Entry 8XFS (electron microscopy, 3.20 A resolution); this record covers chains A and F of the 6 polymer chains in the assembly.

== Chain A ==
Protein: Leucine-rich repeat-containing G-protein coupled receptor 4
Source organism: Homo sapiens
Reference sequence: Q9BXB1 (LGR4_HUMAN); numbering as in UniProt (aligned over 31-821)
Sequence (791 residues; numbered 31 to 821; the number before each row is that of its first residue):
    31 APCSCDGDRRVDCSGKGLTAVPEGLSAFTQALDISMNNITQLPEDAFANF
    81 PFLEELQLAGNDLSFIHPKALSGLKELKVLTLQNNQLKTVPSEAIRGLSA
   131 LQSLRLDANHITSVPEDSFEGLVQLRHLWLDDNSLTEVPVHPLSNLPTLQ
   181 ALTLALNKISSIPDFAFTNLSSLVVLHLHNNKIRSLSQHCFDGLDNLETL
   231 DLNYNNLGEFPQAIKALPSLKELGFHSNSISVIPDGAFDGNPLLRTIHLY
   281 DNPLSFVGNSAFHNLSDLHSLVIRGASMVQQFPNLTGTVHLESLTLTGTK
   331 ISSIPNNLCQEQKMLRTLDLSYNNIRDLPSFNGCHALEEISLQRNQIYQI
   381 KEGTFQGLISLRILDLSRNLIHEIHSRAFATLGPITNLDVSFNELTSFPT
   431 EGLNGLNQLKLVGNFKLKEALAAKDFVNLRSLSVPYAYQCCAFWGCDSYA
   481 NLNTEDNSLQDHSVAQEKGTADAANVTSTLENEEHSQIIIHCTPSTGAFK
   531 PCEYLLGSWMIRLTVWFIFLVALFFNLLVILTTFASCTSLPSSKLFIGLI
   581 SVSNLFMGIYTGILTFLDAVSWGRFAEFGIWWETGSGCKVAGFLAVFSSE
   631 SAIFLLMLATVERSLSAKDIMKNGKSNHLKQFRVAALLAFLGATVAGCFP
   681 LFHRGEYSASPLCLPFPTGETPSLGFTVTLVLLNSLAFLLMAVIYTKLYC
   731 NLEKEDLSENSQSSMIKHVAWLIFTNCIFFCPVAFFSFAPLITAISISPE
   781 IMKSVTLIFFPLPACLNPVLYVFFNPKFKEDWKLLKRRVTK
Unresolved in the structure: 478-517, 650-656, 733-740
Differences from the reference sequence: conflict A78 (Lys in Q9BXB1)
Curated features (UniProtKB/Swiss-Prot):
  - glycosylation (N-linked (GlcNAc...) asparagine): N68, N199, N294, N314, N505
  - natural variant: I96 (I96V: In DPSL; uncertain significance), G363 (G363C: In DPSL; uncertain significance)
Cystine bridges: C339-C364, C470-C522, C471-C532
What the authors report for this chain:
  - mutagenesis - W751A, F804A: decreased signaling in response to RSPO1
  - mutagenesis - Q742K: decreased signaling

== Chain F ==
Protein: nanobody Nb52
Source organism: Camelus bactrianus
Notes: antibody fragment or engineered binder
Sequence (106 residues; row label = number of the first residue in the row):
   442 SLRLSCAASGYTYSPYCMGWFRQAPGKAREGVATVDLDGSTIYADSVKGR
   492 FTISQDNAKNTLYLQMNSLKPEDTAMYYCASRTRAGVTCGLNWAIFSYWG
   542 QGTQVT
Cystine bridges: C447-C520

== Interface between chain A and chain F ==
Residue-residue contacts (30):
  Q71(A) - Q464(F)
  S94(A) - K468(F)
  S94(A) - A469(F)  hydrogen bond (side chain-backbone)
  S94(A) - W534(F)
  F95(A) - R470(F)
  F95(A) - W534(F)  hydrophobic
  F95(A) - W540(F)
  I96(A) - W534(F)
  H97(A) - W540(F)
  P98(A) - F537(F)
  P98(A) - S538(F)
  P98(A) - W540(F)
  L117(A) - W534(F)  hydrophobic
  T119(A) - N533(F)
  T119(A) - A535(F)
  V120(A) - A535(F)
  S122(A) - A535(F)
  E123(A) - R523(F)  salt bridge
  E123(A) - R525(F)  salt bridge
  E123(A) - A535(F)
  E123(A) - I536(F)
  E123(A) - F537(F)
  E123(A) - S538(F)  hydrogen bond
  R126(A) - R525(F)
  P145(A) - I536(F)  hydrophobic
  E146(A) - A526(F)
  E146(A) - G527(F)
  E146(A) - V528(F)  hydrogen bond (side chain-backbone)
  E146(A) - T529(F)  hydrogen bond
  D147(A) - R523(F)  salt bridge
Also at the interface, not in a pair above, chain A (19 interface residues in all): T70, K99, P121, S143
Also at the interface, not in a pair above, chain F (18 interface residues in all): G467

== Summary ==
Chain A and chain F form an interface of 19 and 18 residues respectively; the contacts include 4 hydrogen
bonds and 3 salt bridges. Polar pairs include E123(A)-R523(F), E123(A)-R525(F) and D147(A)-R523(F). The paper
reports that W751A and F804A of chain A reduce signaling in response to RSPO1; Q742K of chain A reduces
signaling.
Here chain A is Leucine-rich repeat-containing G-protein coupled receptor 4 (Homo sapiens) and chain F is
nanobody Nb52 (Camelus bactrianus). Entry 8XFS (LGR4-RSPO2-ZNRF3 RING domain (1:2:2)) was determined by
electron microscopy (same publication as 8XFP, 8XFT and 8Y69).
